5YSR - chains A and D of the 4 polymer chains in the assembly; structure by X-ray diffraction, 2.05 A resolution.

== Chain A ==
Name: Ethanolamine ammonia-lyase heavy chain
Organism: Escherichia coli K-12
Notes: EC 4.3.1.7
UniProt: P0AEJ6 (EUTB_ECOLI); residue numbers follow UniProt; this construct covers 1-453
Amino-acid sequence (453 residues; each row starts with the number of its first residue):
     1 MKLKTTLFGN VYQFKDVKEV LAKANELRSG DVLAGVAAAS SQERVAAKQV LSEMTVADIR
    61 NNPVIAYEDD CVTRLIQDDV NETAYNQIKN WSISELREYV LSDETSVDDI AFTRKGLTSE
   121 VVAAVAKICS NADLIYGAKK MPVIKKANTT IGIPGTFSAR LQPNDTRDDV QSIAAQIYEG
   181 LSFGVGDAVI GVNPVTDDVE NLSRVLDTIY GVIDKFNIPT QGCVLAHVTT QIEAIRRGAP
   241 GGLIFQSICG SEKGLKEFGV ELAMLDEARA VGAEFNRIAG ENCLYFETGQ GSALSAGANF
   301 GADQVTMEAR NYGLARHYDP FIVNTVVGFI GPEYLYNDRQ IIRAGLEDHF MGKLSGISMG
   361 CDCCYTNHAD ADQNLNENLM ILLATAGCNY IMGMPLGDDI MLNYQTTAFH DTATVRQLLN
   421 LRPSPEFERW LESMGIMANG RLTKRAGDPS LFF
Residues lining bound ligands:
  - 5'-deoxyadenosine (5AD): Asn193, Phe245, Ser247, Ile248, Phe258, Glu287, Thr288, Gly289, Ser292, Val326, Phe329, Ile330, Leu402
  - cobalamin (B12): Asn193, Pro194, Val195, Thr196, Asp197, Leu225, Ala226, His227, Phe245, Gln246, Ser247, Glu257, Phe258, Ser295, Phe329, Ile330, Tyr334, Met401, Leu402, Asn403

== Chain D ==
Name: Ethanolamine ammonia-lyase light chain
Organism: Escherichia coli K-12
Notes: EC 4.3.1.7
UniProt: P19636 (EUTC_ECOLI); numbering as in UniProt (aligned over 1-295)
Amino-acid sequence (295 residues; numbered 1 to 295; the number before each row is that of its first residue):
     1 MDQKQIEEIV RSVMASMGQA APAPSEAKCA TTNCAAPVTS ESCALDLGSA EAKAWIGVEN
    61 PHRADVLTEL RRSTVARVCT GRAGPRPRTQ ALLRFLADHS RSKDTVLKEV PEEWVKAQGL
   121 LEVRSEISDK NLYLTRPDMG RRLCAEAVEA LKAQCVANPD VQVVISDGLS TDAITVNYEE
   181 ILPPLMAGLK QAGLKVGTPF FVRYGRVKIE DQIGEILGAK VVILLVGERP GLGQSESLSC
   241 YAVYSPRMAT TVEADRTCIS NIHQGGTPPV EAAAVIVDLA KRMLEQKASG INMTR
Not modelled in the structure: 1-43, 295
Residues lining bound ligands: cobalamin (B12): Tyr133, Arg141, Gly168, Leu169, Arg206, Val207, Lys208, Val226, Gly227, Glu228, Arg229, Ser239, Tyr241, Glu253, Ala254, Arg256, Cys258, Ser260, Asn261

== Interface between chain A and chain D ==
Residue-residue contacts (45; chain A residue first):
  Thr5(A) - Leu45(D)
  Thr6(A) - Leu45(D)
  Thr6(A) - Asp46(D)
  Leu7(A) - Asp46(D)
  Leu7(A) - Ala97(D)  hydrophobic
  Phe8(A) - Asp46(D)  hydrogen bond (backbone-side chain)
  Phe8(A) - Gly48(D)
  Phe8(A) - Ala97(D)
  Phe8(A) - Asp98(D)
  Phe8(A) - Ser100(D)
  Phe8(A) - Arg101(D)
  Gly9(A) - Asp46(D)  hydrogen bond (backbone-side chain)
  Ser41(A) - Ser100(D)
  Gln42(A) - Ser100(D)  hydrogen bond (side chain-backbone)
  Gln42(A) - Arg101(D)
  Gln42(A) - Asp104(D)  hydrogen bond
  Val45(A) - Leu96(D)
  Val45(A) - Ala97(D)  hydrophobic
  Lys48(A) - Leu93(D)
  Lys48(A) - Leu96(D)
  Gln49(A) - Leu45(D)  hydrogen bond (side chain-backbone)
  Gln49(A) - Leu47(D)
  Gln49(A) - Leu93(D)
  Ser52(A) - Leu93(D)
  Ser94(A) - Thr89(D)  hydrogen bond (backbone-side chain)
  Arg97(A) - Pro87(D)  hydrogen bond (side chain-backbone)
  Arg97(A) - Arg88(D)
  Arg97(A) - Thr89(D)  hydrogen bond
  Arg97(A) - Leu92(D)
  Glu98(A) - Ala83(D)
  Glu98(A) - Arg88(D)  salt bridge
  Glu98(A) - Thr89(D)  hydrogen bond (side chain-backbone)
  Leu101(A) - Ala83(D)
  Leu101(A) - Gly84(D)
  Leu101(A) - Pro85(D)
  Leu101(A) - Arg86(D)
  Ser102(A) - Gly84(D)
  Asp103(A) - Gly84(D)
  Asp103(A) - Pro85(D)
  Ser130(A) - Arg86(D)  hydrogen bond
  Ser130(A) - Leu92(D)
  Ala132(A) - Arg86(D)
  Asp133(A) - Arg86(D)  salt bridge
  Asp133(A) - Leu92(D)
  Tyr136(A) - Pro85(D)
Other interface residues (no listed pair), chain A (22 interface residues in all): Ile128

== Overview ==
22 residues of chain A face 19 of chain D across their interface, with 10 hydrogen bonds and 2 salt bridges.
Polar pairs include Glu98(A)-Arg88(D), Asp133(A)-Arg86(D) and Phe8(A)-Asp46(D). Ligands of chain A:
5'-deoxyadenosine and cobalamin. Bound to chain D: cobalamin.
Here chain A is Ethanolamine ammonia-lyase heavy chain and chain D is Ethanolamine ammonia-lyase light chain,
both from Escherichia coli K-12. Entry 5YSR (Ethanolamine ammonia-lyase, AdoCbl/2-amino-1-propanol) was
determined by X-ray diffraction together with 5YRT, 5YRV, 5YSH and 5YSN from the same study.
